6UU5 - chains DDD and 111 of the 9 polymer chains in the assembly; structure by X-ray diffraction, 5.40 A resolution (low resolution: residue-level contacts below are approximate; hydrogen-bond / salt-bridge calls are withheld).

== Chain DDD ==
Protein: DNA-directed RNA polymerase subunit beta'
From: Escherichia coli
Notes: EC 2.7.7.6
UniProtKB: P0A8T7 (RPOC_ECOLI); numbering as in UniProt (aligned over 1-1407)
Sequence (1407 residues; each row starts with the number of its first residue):
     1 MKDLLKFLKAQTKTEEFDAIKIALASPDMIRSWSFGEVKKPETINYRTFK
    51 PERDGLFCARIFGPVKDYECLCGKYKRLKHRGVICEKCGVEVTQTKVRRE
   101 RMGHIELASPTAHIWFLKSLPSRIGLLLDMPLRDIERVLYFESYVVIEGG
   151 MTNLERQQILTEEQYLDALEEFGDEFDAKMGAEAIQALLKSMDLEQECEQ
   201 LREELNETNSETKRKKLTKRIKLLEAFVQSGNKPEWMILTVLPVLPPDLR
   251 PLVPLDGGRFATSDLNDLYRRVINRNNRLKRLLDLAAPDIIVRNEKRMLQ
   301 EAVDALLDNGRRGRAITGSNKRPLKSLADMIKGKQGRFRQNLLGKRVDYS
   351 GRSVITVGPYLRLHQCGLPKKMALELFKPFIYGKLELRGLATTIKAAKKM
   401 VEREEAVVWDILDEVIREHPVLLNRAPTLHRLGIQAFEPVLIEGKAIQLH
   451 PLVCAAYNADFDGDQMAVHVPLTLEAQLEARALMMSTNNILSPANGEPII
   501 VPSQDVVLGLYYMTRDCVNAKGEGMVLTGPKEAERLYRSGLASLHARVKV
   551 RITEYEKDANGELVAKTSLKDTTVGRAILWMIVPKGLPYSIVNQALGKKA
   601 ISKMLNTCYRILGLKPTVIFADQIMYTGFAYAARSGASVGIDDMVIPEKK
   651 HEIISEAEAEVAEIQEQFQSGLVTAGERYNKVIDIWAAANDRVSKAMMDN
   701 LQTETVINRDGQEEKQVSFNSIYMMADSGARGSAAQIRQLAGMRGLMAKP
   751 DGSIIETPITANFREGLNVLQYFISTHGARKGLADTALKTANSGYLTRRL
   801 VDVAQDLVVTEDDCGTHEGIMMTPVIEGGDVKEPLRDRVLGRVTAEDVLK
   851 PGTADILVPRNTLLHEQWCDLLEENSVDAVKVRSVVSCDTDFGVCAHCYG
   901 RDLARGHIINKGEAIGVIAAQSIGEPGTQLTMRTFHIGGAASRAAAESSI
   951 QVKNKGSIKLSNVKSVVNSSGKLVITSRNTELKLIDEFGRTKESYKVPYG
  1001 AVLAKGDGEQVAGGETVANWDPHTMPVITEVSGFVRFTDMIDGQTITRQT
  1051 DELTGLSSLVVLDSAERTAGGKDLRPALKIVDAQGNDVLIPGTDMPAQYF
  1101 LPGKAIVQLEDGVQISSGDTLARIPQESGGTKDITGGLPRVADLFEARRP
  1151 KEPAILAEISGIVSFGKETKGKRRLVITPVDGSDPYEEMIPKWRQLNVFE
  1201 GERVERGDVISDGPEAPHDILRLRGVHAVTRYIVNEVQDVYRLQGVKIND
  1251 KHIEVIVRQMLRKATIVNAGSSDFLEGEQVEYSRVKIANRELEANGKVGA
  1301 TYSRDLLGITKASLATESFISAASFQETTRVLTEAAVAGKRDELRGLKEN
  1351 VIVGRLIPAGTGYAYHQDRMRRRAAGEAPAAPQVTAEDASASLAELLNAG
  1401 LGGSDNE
Disordered / not traced: 1-14, 1377-1407
Swiss-Prot annotation at these positions:
  - binding site (Zn(2+)): Cys70, Cys72, Cys85, Cys88, Cys814, Cys888, Cys895, Cys898
  - binding site (Mg(2+)): Asp460, Asp462, Asp464
  - modified residue: Lys983 (N6-acetyllysine)
  - mutagenesis: Gln504 (Q504P: Resistant to antibiotics salinamide A and B), Asn690 (N690D: Resistant to antibiotics salinamide A and B), Met697 (M697V: Resistant to antibiotics salinamide A and B), Ala735 (A735T: Resistant to antibiotics salinamide A and B), Arg738 (R738C/H/P/S: Resistant to antibiotics salinamide A and B), Ala748 (A748E: Resistant to antibiotics salinamide A and B), Pro758 (P758S/T: Resistant to antibiotics salinamide A and B), Phe763 (F763C: Resistant to antibiotics salinamide A and B), Ser775 (S775A: Resistant to antibiotics salinamide A and B), Ala779 (A779T/V: Resistant to antibiotics salinamide A and B), Arg780 (R780C: Resistant to antibiotics salinamide A and B), Gly782 (G782A/C: Resistant to antibiotics salinamide A and B), 1 further mutagenesis entry in UniProt
Bound ions: Zn2+ site 1: Cys72, Cys85, Cys88; Mg2+ site 1: Asp460 (together with diphosphate); Mg2+ site 2: Asp460, Asp462, Asp464 (shared with 2 residues of chain 333); Zn2+ site 2: Cys814, Cys898
Residues lining bound ligands: diphosphate: Asn458, Asp460, Arg731, Arg933, His936, Ile937

== Chain 111 ==
Molecule: Synthetic DNA 50-MER (promoter non-template strand)
Sequence (50 nucleotides; each row starts with the number of its first residue):
    10 ACCTTGACATCCCACCTCACGTATGCTATAATGTGTGCAGTCTGACGCGG
Disordered / not traced: 10-25, 45-48

== How chain DDD and chain 111 interact ==
Residue-residue contacts - 4 pairs, chain DDD then chain 111:
  Tyr46(DDD) - DT31(111)
  Pro121(DDD) - DG59(111)
  Lys321(DDD) - DT50(111)
  Arg1148(DDD) - DC57(111)
Interface residues without a listed pair, chain DDD (6 interface residues in all): Arg47, Lys1311
Interface residues without a listed pair, chain 111 (7 interface residues in all): DG30, DG56, DG58

== Overview ==
6 residues of chain DDD face 7 of chain 111 across their interface. Bound to chain DDD: diphosphate.
Cys72(DDD), Cys85(DDD) and Cys88(DDD) form the Zn2+ site 1. From UniProt: 8 Zn2+-binding residues, 3
Mg2+-binding residues and 13 mutagenesis sites on chain DDD.
Here chain DDD is DNA-directed RNA polymerase subunit beta' (Escherichia coli) and chain 111 is Synthetic DNA
50-MER (promoter non-template strand). Entry 6UU5 (E. coli sigma-S transcription initiation complex with a
6-nt RNA ("Old" crystal soaked with GTP, UTP ...) was determined by X-ray diffraction (same publication as
6UTV, 6UTW, 6UTX, 6UTY, 6UTZ, 6UU0 and 11 further entries).
